Entry 6VMD (electron microscopy, 4.53 A resolution (low resolution: residue-level contacts below are approximate; hydrogen-bond / salt-bridge calls are withheld)); this record covers chains B and D of the 9 polymer chains in the assembly.

[Chain B]
Molecule: ATP synthase subunit alpha, chloroplastic
Source organism: Spinacia oleracea
Notes: EC 7.1.2.2
UniProt: P06450 (ATPA_SPIOL); residue numbers follow UniProt; this construct covers 1-507
Chain sequence (507 residues; each row starts with the number of its first residue):
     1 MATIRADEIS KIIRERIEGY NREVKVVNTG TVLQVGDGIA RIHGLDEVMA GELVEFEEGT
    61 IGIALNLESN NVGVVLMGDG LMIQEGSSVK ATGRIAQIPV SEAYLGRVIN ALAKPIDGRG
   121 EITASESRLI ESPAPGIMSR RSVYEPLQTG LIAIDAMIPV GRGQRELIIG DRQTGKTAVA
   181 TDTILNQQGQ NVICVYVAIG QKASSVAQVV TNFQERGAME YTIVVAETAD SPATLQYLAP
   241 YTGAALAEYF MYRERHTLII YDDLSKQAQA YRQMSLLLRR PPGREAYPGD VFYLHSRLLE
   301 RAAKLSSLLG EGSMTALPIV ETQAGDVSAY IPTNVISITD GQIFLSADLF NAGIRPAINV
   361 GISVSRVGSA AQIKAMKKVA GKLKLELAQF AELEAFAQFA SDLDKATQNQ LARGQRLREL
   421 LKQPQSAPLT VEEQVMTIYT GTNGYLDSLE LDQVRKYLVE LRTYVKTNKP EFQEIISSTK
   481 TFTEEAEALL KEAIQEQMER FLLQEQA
Disordered / not traced: 504-507
Small-molecule neighbours:
  - ATP (adenosine-5'-triphosphate), molecule 1: Arg172, Gln173, Thr174, Gly175, Lys176, Thr177, Ala178, Ser205, Phe350, Arg355, Pro356, Gln423, Pro424, Gln425
  - ATP, molecule 2: Val364, Ser365, Arg366
Curated features (UniProtKB/Swiss-Prot):
  - binding site (ATP): Gly170 to Thr177
  - site: Ser363 (Required for activity)

[Chain D]
Molecule: ATP synthase subunit beta, chloroplastic
Source organism: Spinacia oleracea
Notes: EC 7.1.2.2
UniProt: P00825 (ATPB_SPIOL); residues 1-498 here = UniProt positions 1-498
Chain sequence (498 residues; numbered 1 to 498; the number before each row is that of its first residue):
     1 MRINPTTSDP GVSTLEKKNL GRIAQIIGPV LDVAFPPGKM PNIYNALIVK GRDTAGQPMN
    61 VTCEVQQLLG NNRVRAVAMS ATDGLTRGME VIDTGAPLSV PVGGATLGRI FNVLGEPVDN
   121 LGPVDTRTTS PIHRSAPAFT QLDTKLSIFE TGIKVVDLLA PYRRGGKIGL FGGAGVGKTV
   181 LIMELINNIA KAHGGVSVFG GVGERTREGN DLYMEMKESG VINEQNIAES KVALVYGQMN
   241 EPPGARMRVG LTALTMAEYF RDVNEQDVLL FIDNIFRFVQ AGSEVSALLG RMPSAVGYQP
   301 TLSTEMGSLQ ERITSTKEGS ITSIQAVYVP ADDLTDPAPA TTFAHLDATT VLSRGLAAKG
   361 IYPAVDPLDS TSTMLQPRIV GEEHYEIAQR VKETLQRYKE LQDIIAILGL DELSEEDRLT
   421 VARARKIERF LSQPFFVAEV FTGSPGKYVG LAETIRGFQL ILSGELDSLP EQAFYLVGNI
   481 DEATAKAMNL EMESKLKK
Disordered / not traced: 1-16, 495-498
Small-molecule neighbours:
  - ATP (adenosine-5'-triphosphate), molecule 1: Ala174, Gly175, Val176, Gly177, Lys178, Thr179, Val180, Glu204, Arg205, Asn274, Tyr362, Pro363, Phe435, Phe441
  - ATP, molecule 2: Ser372, Thr373, Leu375, Gln376, Tyr385
Curated features (UniProtKB/Swiss-Prot):
  - binding site (ATP): Gly172 to Thr179

[Interface between chain B and chain D]
Pairs across the interface - 80 pairs, chain B then chain D:
  Asp46(B) - Arg87(D)
  Glu47(B) - Thr86(D)
  Val48(B) - Leu85(D)
  Val48(B) - Thr86(D)
  Met49(B) - Arg52(D)
  Met49(B) - Thr54(D)
  Met49(B) - Gly84(D)
  Met49(B) - Leu85(D)
  Met49(B) - Thr86(D)
  Ala50(B) - Thr82(D)
  Ala50(B) - Asp83(D)
  Ala50(B) - Gly84(D)
  Ala50(B) - Leu85(D)
  Leu65(B) - Gly28(D)
  Asn66(B) - Ile26(D)
  Asn66(B) - Ile27(D)
  Asn66(B) - Gly28(D)
  Leu67(B) - Gln25(D)
  Leu67(B) - Ile26(D)
  Leu67(B) - Arg87(D)
  Glu68(B) - Ala24(D)
  Glu68(B) - Gln25(D)
  Glu68(B) - Ile26(D)
  Glu68(B) - Ile27(D)
  Glu68(B) - Arg87(D)
  Ser69(B) - Gln25(D)
  Ser69(B) - Arg87(D)
  Ile95(B) - Gly84(D)
  Glu131(B) - Asp83(D)
  Ala134(B) - Asn240(D)
  Ile137(B) - Thr206(D)
  Ile137(B) - Gly209(D)
  Ile137(B) - Asn210(D)
  Met138(B) - Val118(D)
  Met138(B) - Asp119(D)
  Arg140(B) - Thr206(D)
  Arg140(B) - Asn210(D)
  Ser142(B) - Asn210(D)
  Ser142(B) - Asp211(D)
  Pro281(B) - Ala287(D)
  Pro281(B) - Pro293(D)
  Pro282(B) - Val296(D)
  Gly283(B) - Val296(D)
  Gly283(B) - Gly297(D)
  Arg284(B) - Val296(D)
  Arg284(B) - Asp333(D)
  Arg284(B) - Asp336(D)
  Pro288(B) - Glu284(D)
  Gly289(B) - Gln280(D)
  Gly289(B) - Glu284(D)
  Asp290(B) - Glu284(D)
  Phe292(B) - Gly203(D)
  Phe292(B) - Arg246(D)
  Phe292(B) - Arg277(D)
  Phe292(B) - Gln280(D)
  Tyr293(B) - Asn240(D)
  Tyr293(B) - Pro242(D)
  Tyr293(B) - Arg246(D)
  Ser296(B) - Met239(D)
  Glu300(B) - Thr206(D)
  Glu300(B) - Met239(D)
  Val327(B) - Arg354(D)
  Ser328(B) - Ala331(D)
  Thr333(B) - Tyr328(D)
  Thr333(B) - Ala331(D)
  Asn334(B) - Arg277(D)
  Ser337(B) - Ala174(D)
  Ser337(B) - Arg205(D)
  Ser337(B) - Arg277(D)
  Ile338(B) - Arg205(D)
  Ile338(B) - Met239(D)
  Thr339(B) - Arg205(D)
  Asp340(B) - Arg205(D)
  Asp340(B) - Arg207(D)
  Arg366(B) - Val180(D)
  Arg366(B) - Arg205(D)
  Arg366(B) - Arg207(D)
  Arg366(B) - Phe441(D)
  Val367(B) - Val440(D)
  Ser369(B) - Val440(D)
Interface residues without a listed pair, chain B (44 interface residues in all): Asn70, Arg141, Arg165, Arg280, Tyr330
Interface residues without a listed pair, chain D (49 interface residues in all): Ile110, Asn120, Glu208, Tyr213, Tyr236, Glu241, Pro330

[Summary]
Chain B and chain D form an interface of 44 and 49 residues respectively. One ATP molecule is bound between
chain B and chain D. Bound to chain B: ATP. Ligands of chain D: ATP.
Here chain B is ATP synthase subunit alpha, chloroplastic and chain D is ATP synthase subunit beta,
chloroplastic, both from Spinacia oleracea. Entry 6VMD (Chloroplast ATP synthase (C1, CF1)) was determined by
electron microscopy, deposited together with 6VM1, 6VM4, 6VMB, 6VMG, 6VOF, 6VOG and 8 further entries.
